3AFA - chains H and J of the 10 polymer chains in the assembly; structure by X-ray diffraction, 2.50 A resolution.

# Chain H
Molecule: Histone H2B type 1-J
Source organism: Homo sapiens
UniProtKB: P06899 (H2B1J_HUMAN); residues 0-125 here correspond to UniProt positions 1-126 (UniProt number = residue number + 1)
Sequence (129 residues; each row starts with the number of its first residue; numbers below 1 keep their minus sign (Gly-3 is residue -3)):
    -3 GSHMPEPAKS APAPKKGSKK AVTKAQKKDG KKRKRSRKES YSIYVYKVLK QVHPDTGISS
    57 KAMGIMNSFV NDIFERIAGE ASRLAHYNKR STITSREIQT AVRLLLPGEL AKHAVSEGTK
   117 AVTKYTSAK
Disordered / not traced: -3 to 32, 125
Construct notes: expression tag (-3 to -1)
Curated features (UniProtKB/Swiss-Prot):
  - modified residue: Pro1 (N-acetylproline), Glu2 (ADP-ribosyl glutamic acid), Lys5 (N6-(2-hydroxyisobutyryl)lysine), Ser6 (ADP-ribosylserine), Lys11 (N6-(beta-hydroxybutyryl)lysine), Lys12 (N6-(2-hydroxyisobutyryl)lysine), Ser14 (Phosphoserine), Lys15 (N6-acetyllysine), Lys16 (N6-(beta-hydroxybutyryl)lysine), Lys20 (N6-(2-hydroxyisobutyryl)lysine), Lys23 (N6-(2-hydroxyisobutyryl)lysine), Lys24 (N6-(2-hydroxyisobutyryl)lysine), Lys34 (N6-(2-hydroxyisobutyryl)lysine), Glu35 (PolyADP-ribosyl glutamic acid), Ser36 (Phosphoserine), Lys43 (N6-(2-hydroxyisobutyryl)lysine), Lys46 (N6-(2-hydroxyisobutyryl)lysine), Lys57 (N6,N6-dimethyllysine), Arg79 (Dimethylated arginine), Lys85 (N6,N6,N6-trimethyllysine) and 6 more in UniProt
  - glycosylation: Ser112 (O-linked (GlcNAc) serine)
  - cross-link (Glycyl lysine isopeptide (Lys-Gly)): Lys5 (interchain with G-Cter in SUMO2), Lys20 (interchain with G-Cter in SUMO2), Lys34 (interchain with G-Cter in ubiquitin), Lys120 (interchain with G-Cter in ubiquitin)

# Chain J
Molecule: 146-nt DNA strand
Sequence (146 nucleotides; each row starts with the number of its first residue):
   147 ATCAATATCC ACCTGCAGAT TCTACCAAAA GTGTATTTGG AAACTGCTCC ATCAAAAGGC
   207 ATGTTCAGCT GAATTCAGCT GAACATGCCT TTTGATGGAG CAGTTTCCAA ATACACTTTT
   267 GGTAGAATCT GCAGGTGGAT ATTGAT
Bound ions: Mn2+ site 1 near DG217 (its only coordinating residue here); Mn2+ site 2 near DG267 (its only coordinating residue here); Mn2+ site 3 near DG280 (its only coordinating residue here)

# How chain H and chain J interact
Contacting residue pairs (10):
  Arg33(H) - DT250(J)  salt bridge to the phosphate
  Tyr42(H) - DT167(J)  phosphate contact
  Ser55(H) - DT166(J)  phosphate contact
  Ser56(H) - DT166(J)  hydrogen bond to the phosphate
  Arg86(H) - DG186(J)  phosphate contact
  Arg86(H) - DA187(J)  salt bridge to the phosphate
  Ser87(H) - DG185(J)  hydrogen bond to the phosphate
  Ser87(H) - DG186(J)  hydrogen bond to the phosphate
  Thr88(H) - DG185(J)  phosphate contact
  Thr88(H) - DG186(J)  hydrogen bond to the phosphate
Other interface residues (no listed pair), chain H (10 interface residues in all): Gly53, Ile54, Lys85
Other interface residues (no listed pair), chain J (7 interface residues in all): DC168

# Overview
Chain H and chain J form an interface of 10 and 7 residues respectively; the contacts include 4 hydrogen bonds
and 2 salt bridges. Polar pairs include Ser56(H)-DT166(J), Ser87(H)-DG185(J) and Ser87(H)-DG186(J).
Here chain H is Histone H2B type 1-J (Homo sapiens) and chain J is a 146-nt DNA strand. Entry 3AFA (The human
nucleosome structure) was determined by X-ray diffraction together with 3A6N from the same study.
